1IBM - chains A and O of the 24 polymer chains in the assembly; structure by X-ray diffraction, 3.31 A resolution.

[Chain A]
Molecule: 16S ribosomal RNA
Source organism: Thermus thermophilus
Sequence (1522 nucleotides; row label = number of the first residue in the row; note: 42 numbers in that range are skipped by the numbering (no residue carries them; nothing is unmodelled there); a row labelled like 190A-190L holds insertion residues (190A, then the next letters in order); numbering starts at 0):
     0 UUUGUUGGAGAGUUUGAUCCUGGCUCAGGGUGAACGCUGGCGGCGUGCCU
    50 AAGACAUGCAAGUCGUGCGGG
    73 CCGCGGGGUUUU
    88 ACUCCG
    95 UGGUC
   101 AGCGGCGGACGGGUGAGUAACGCGUGGGU
  129A G
   130 ACCUACCCGGAAGAGGGGGACAACCCGGGGAAACUCGGGCUAAUCCCCCA
   180 UGUGGACCCGC
190A-190L CCCUUGGGGUGU
   191 GUCCAAAGGGCUUU
   216 GCCCGCUUCCGGAUGGGCCCGCGUCCCAUCAGCUAGUUGGUGGGGUAAUG
   266 GCCCACCAAGGCGACGACGGGUAGCCGGUCUGAGAGGAUGGCCGGCCACA
   316 GGGGCACUGAGACACGGGCCCCACUCCUACGGGAGGCAGCAGUUAGGAAU
   366 CUUCCGCAAUGGGCGCAAGCCUGACGGAGCGACGCCGCUUGGAGGAAGAA
   416 GCCCUUCGGGGUGUAAACUCCUGAA
   442 CCCGGGACGAAACCCCCGACGA
   474 GGGGACUGACGGUACCGGG
   494 GUAAUAGCGCCGGCCAACUCCGUGCCAGCAGCCGCGGUAAUACGGAGGGC
   544 GCGAGCGUUACCCGGAUUCACUGGGCGUAAAGGGCGUGUAGGCGGCCUGG
   594 GGCGUCCCAUGUGAAAGACCACGGCUCAACCGUGGGGGAGCGUGGGAUAC
   644 GCUCAGGCUAGACGGUGGGAGAGGGUGGUGGAAUUCCCGGAGUAGCGGUG
   694 AAAUGCGCAGAUACCGGGAGGAACGCCGAUGGCGAAGGCAGCCACCUGGU
   744 CCACCCGUGACGCUGAGGCGCGAAAGCGUGGGGAGCAAACCGGAUUAGAU
   794 ACCCGGGUAGUCCACGCCCUAAACGAUGCGCGCUAGGUCUCUGGGUCU
   848 CCUGGGGGCCGAAGCUAACGCGUUAAGCGCGCCGCCUGGGGAGUACGGCC
   898 GCAAGGCUGAAACUCAAAGGAAUUGACGGGGGCCCGCACAAGCGGUGGAG
   948 CAUGUGGUUUAAUUCGAAGCAACGCGAAGAACCUUACCAGGCCUUGACAU
   998 GCUAGG
 1003A G
  1004 AACCCGGGUGAAAGCCUGGGGUGCCCC
1030A-1030D GCGA
  1031 GGGGAGCCCUAGCACAGGUGCUGCAUGGCCGUCGUCAGCUCGUGCCGUGA
  1081 GGUGUUGGGUUAAGUCCCGCAACGAGCGCAACCCCCGCCGUUAGUUGCCA
  1131 GCGGUUCGGCCGGGCACUCUAACGGGACUGCCCGCGAAA
  1171 GCGGGAGGAAGGAGGGGACGACGUCUGGUCAGCAUGGCCCUUACGGCCUG
  1221 GGCGACACACGUGCUACAAUGCCCACUACAAAGCGAUGCCACCCGGCAAC
  1271 GGGGAGCUAAUCGCAAAAAGGUGGGCCCAGUUCGGAUUGGGGUCUGCAAC
  1321 CCGACCCCAUGAAGCCGGAAUCGCUAGUAAUCGCGGAUCAG
 1361A C
  1362 CAUGCCGCGGUGAAUACGUUCCCGGGCCUUGUACACACCGCCCGUCACGC
  1412 CAUGGGAGCGGGCUCUACCCGAAGUCGCCGGG
  1446 AGCCUACGGG
  1459 CAGGCGCCGAGGGUAGGGCCCGUGACUGGGGCGAAGUCGUAACAAGGUAG
  1509 CUGUACCGGAAGGUGCGGCUGGAUCACCUCCUUUCU
Not modelled in the structure: 0-4, 1535-1544
Ion coordination: Mg2+ site 1: U12, G22; Mg2+ site 2: U12, C526, G527; Mg2+ site 3: G15, U920; Mg2+ site 4 near G21 (its only coordinating residue here); Mg2+ site 5: G61, G105; Mg2+ site 6: G69, G70, U98; Mg2+ site 7: A109, G331; Mg2+ site 8: A116, G117, G289; Mg2+ site 9: C174, C175; Mg2+ site 10: G181, G183; Mg2+ site 11: U182, G183; Mg2+ site 12 near A195 (its only coordinating residue here); 64 more Mg2+ sites not listed

[Chain O]
Name: 30S ribosomal protein S15
Source organism: Thermus thermophilus
UniProt: P80378 (RS15_THETH); residues 1-89 here = UniProt positions 1-89
Chain sequence (89 residues; numbered 1 to 89; the number before each row is that of its first residue):
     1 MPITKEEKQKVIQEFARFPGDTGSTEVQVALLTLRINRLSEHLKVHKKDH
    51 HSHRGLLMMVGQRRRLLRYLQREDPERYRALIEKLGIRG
Not modelled in the structure: 1

[How chain A and chain O interact]
Pairs across the interface (70; chain A residue first):
  G579(A) - Arg54(O)  hydrogen bond to the sugar
  U580(A) - Arg54(O)  salt bridge to the phosphate
  U580(A) - Leu57(O)  sugar contact
  U580(A) - Met58(O)  phosphate contact
  G581(A) - Gly61(O)  phosphate contact
  G581(A) - Arg64(O)  hydrogen bond to the phosphate
  G581(A) - Arg65(O)  salt bridge to the phosphate
  U582(A) - Arg64(O)  salt bridge to the phosphate
  U582(A) - Arg68(O)  salt bridge to the phosphate
  C656(A) - Gln28(O)  hydrogen bond to the sugar
  C656(A) - Gln62(O)  sugar contact
  G657(A) - Thr22(O)  hydrogen bond to the base
  G657(A) - Gly23(O)  sugar contact
  G657(A) - Gln28(O)  hydrogen bond to the sugar
  G657(A) - Leu31(O)  phosphate contact
  G658(A) - Lys8(O)  salt bridge to the phosphate
  G658(A) - Ile12(O)  phosphate contact
  G658(A) - Thr22(O)  sugar contact
  G658(A) - Leu31(O)  phosphate contact
  U659(A) - Lys8(O)  salt bridge to the phosphate
  U659(A) - Gln9(O)  phosphate contact
  G660(A) - Lys5(O)  salt bridge to the phosphate
  G661(A) - Lys5(O)  salt bridge to the phosphate
  G666(A) - His51(O)  sugar contact
  G666(A) - Ser52(O)  hydrogen bond to the base
  G667(A) - His42(O)  hydrogen bond to the base
  G667(A) - Asp49(O)  hydrogen bond to the sugar
  G667(A) - His50(O)  sugar contact
  G667(A) - His51(O)  sugar contact
  G668(A) - His46(O)  sugar contact
  G668(A) - Lys48(O)  phosphate contact
  G668(A) - Asp49(O)  sugar contact
  U669(A) - Lys48(O)  salt bridge to the phosphate
  G727(A) - Arg54(O)  phosphate contact
  A728(A) - Arg54(O)  salt bridge to the phosphate
  A729(A) - His51(O)  hydrogen bond to the base
  G730(A) - His51(O)  hydrogen bond to the base
  C739(A) - Pro2(O)  phosphate contact
  C739(A) - His42(O)  hydrogen bond to the sugar
  U740(A) - Pro2(O)  phosphate contact
  U740(A) - His42(O)  hydrogen bond to the sugar
  U740(A) - Ser52(O)  hydrogen bond to the sugar
  G741(A) - Arg35(O)  salt bridge to the phosphate
  G741(A) - Leu39(O)  sugar contact
  G741(A) - His51(O)  sugar contact
  G741(A) - Ser52(O)  hydrogen bond to the sugar
  G741(A) - Gly55(O)  hydrogen bond to the sugar
  G742(A) - Arg35(O)  salt bridge to the phosphate
  G742(A) - Met58(O)  sugar contact
  G750(A) - Phe18(O)  phosphate contact
  G750(A) - Gly20(O)  sugar contact
  G750(A) - Asp21(O)  hydrogen bond to the sugar
  G750(A) - Thr22(O)  hydrogen bond to the sugar
  G750(A) - Gly23(O)  hydrogen bond to the base
  G750(A) - Ser24(O)  sugar contact
  G750(A) - Gln28(O)  base contact
  U751(A) - Phe18(O)  phosphate contact
  U751(A) - Gly23(O)  sugar contact
  U751(A) - Ser24(O)  hydrogen bond to the sugar
  U751(A) - Thr25(O)  hydrogen bond to the sugar
  G752(A) - Tyr69(O)  hydrogen bond to the phosphate
  A753(A) - Tyr69(O)  hydrogen bond to the phosphate
  C754(A) - Arg65(O)  sugar contact
  C754(A) - Tyr69(O)  sugar contact
  C754(A) - Arg72(O)  salt bridge to the phosphate
  G755(A) - Arg65(O)  salt bridge to the phosphate
  C764(A) - His50(O)  phosphate contact
  G765(A) - His50(O)  phosphate contact
  A807(A) - Lys48(O)  salt bridge to the phosphate
  C808(A) - Lys48(O)  salt bridge to the phosphate
Also at the interface, not in a pair above, chain A (34 interface residues in all): C749, G763
Also at the interface, not in a pair above, chain O (38 interface residues in all): Arg17, His53, Leu66, Arg77

[Overview]
34 residues of chain A face 38 of chain O across their interface, with 22 hydrogen bonds and 16 salt bridges.
Polar contacts include G657(A)-Thr22(O), G666(A)-Ser52(O) and G667(A)-His42(O). U12(A) and G22(A) coordinate
Mg2+ site 1.
Chain A is 16S ribosomal RNA and chain O is 30S ribosomal protein S15, both from Thermus thermophilus; the
structure, Structure of the thermus thermophilus 30S ribosomal subunit in complex with a messenger RNA
fragment and ..., was determined by X-ray diffraction (same publication as 1IBK and 1IBL).
